Entry 2F36 (X-ray diffraction, 2.11 A resolution); this record covers chains A and C of the 4 polymer chains in the assembly.

Chain A (and C):
Name: Glutamate receptor, ionotropic kainate 1
From: Rattus norvegicus
Notes: fragment: GluR5 ligand binding core (sequence database 446-559 and 682-821); chain C of this document is another copy of the same molecule, construct and numbering; everything in this record applies to it too
Reference sequence: P22756 (GRIK1_RAT); the construct has insertions or renumbered stretches relative to UniProt, so the offset changes along the chain: 3-116 = UniProt 446-559; 119-258 = UniProt 682-821
Chain sequence (258 residues; numbered 1 to 258; the number before each row is that of its first residue):
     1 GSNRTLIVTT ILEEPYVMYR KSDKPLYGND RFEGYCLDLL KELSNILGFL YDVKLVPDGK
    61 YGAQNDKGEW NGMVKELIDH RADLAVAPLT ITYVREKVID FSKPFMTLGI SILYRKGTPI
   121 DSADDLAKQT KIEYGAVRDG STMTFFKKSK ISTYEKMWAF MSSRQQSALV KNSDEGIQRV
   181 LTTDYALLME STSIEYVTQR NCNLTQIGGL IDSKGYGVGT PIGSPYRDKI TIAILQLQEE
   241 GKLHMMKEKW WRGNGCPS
Unresolved in the structure: 1-4
Differences from the reference sequence: cloning artifact (1-2); linker (117-118); engineered mutation Ser258 (Glu821 in P22756)
UniProt features mapped onto this chain:
  - binding site (L-glutamate): Pro88, Thr90, Arg95, Ser141, Thr142, Glu190
  - glycosylation (N-linked (GlcNAc...) asparagine): Asn3, Asn203
  - modified residue: Ser162 (Phosphoserine), Thr198 (Phosphothreonine)
Disulfides: Cys202-Cys256
Residues lining bound ligands: glutamic acid (GLU): Tyr61, Pro88, Leu89, Thr90, Arg95, Gly140, Ser141, Thr142, Leu188, Glu190, Tyr216

Interface between chain A and chain C:
Pairs across the interface (21; chain A residue first):
  Thr107(A) with Pro257(C); Ser258(C), hydrogen bond (side chain-backbone)
  Leu108(A) with Ser258(C)
  Asp121(A) with Asp121(C); Ser122(C); Gly208(C); Gly209(C)
  Ser122(A) with Asp121(C)
  Leu210(A) with Ser258(C)
  Ser213(A) with Ser258(C), hydrogen bond (side chain-backbone)
  His244(A) with Gly253(C); Asn254(C), hydrogen bond
  Arg252(A) with His244(C), hydrogen bond; Glu248(C)
  Gly253(A) with His244(C), hydrogen bond (backbone-side chain)
  Asn254(A) with His244(C), hydrogen bond
  Pro257(A) with Thr107(C)
  Ser258(A) with Thr107(C), hydrogen bond (backbone-side chain); Leu108(C); Leu210(C); Ser213(C), hydrogen bond (backbone-side chain)
Also at the interface, not in a pair above, chain A (15 interface residues in all): Gly109, Ser191, Lys214
Also at the interface, not in a pair above, chain C (17 interface residues in all): Gly109, Ser191, Lys214

Summary:
15 residues of chain A face 17 of chain C across their interface, with 8 hydrogen bonds. Polar contacts
include Thr107(A)-Ser258(C), Ser213(A)-Ser258(C) and His244(A)-Asn254(C). Chain A binds glutamic acid. UniProt
lists 6 L-glutamate-binding residues on chain A.
Both chains are Glutamate receptor, ionotropic kainate 1 (Rattus norvegicus). Entry 2F36 (Crystal Structure of
the GluR5 Ligand Binding Core Dimer with Glutamate At 2.1 Angstroms Resolution) was determined by X-ray
diffraction together with 2F34 and 2F35 from the same study.
